PDB entry 5SWQ | X-ray diffraction, 2.00 A resolution | chains A and B of the 3 polymer chains in the assembly

== Chain A ==
Molecule: HLA class I histocompatibility antigen, A-2 alpha chain
Source organism: Homo sapiens
Reference sequence: P01892 (1A02_HUMAN); residues 1-276 here correspond to UniProt positions 25-300 (UniProt number = residue number + 24)
Sequence (276 residues; numbered 1 to 276; the number before each row is that of its first residue):
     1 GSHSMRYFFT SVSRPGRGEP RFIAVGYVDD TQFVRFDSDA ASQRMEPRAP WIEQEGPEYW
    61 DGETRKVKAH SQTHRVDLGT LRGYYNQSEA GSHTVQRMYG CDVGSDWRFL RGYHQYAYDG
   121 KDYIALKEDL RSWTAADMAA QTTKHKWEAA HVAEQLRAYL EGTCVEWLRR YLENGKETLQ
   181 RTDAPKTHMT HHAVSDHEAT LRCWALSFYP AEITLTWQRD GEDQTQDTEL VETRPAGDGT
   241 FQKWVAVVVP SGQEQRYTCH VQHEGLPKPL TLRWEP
Disordered / not traced: 276
Sequence notes: engineered mutation Val-245 (Ala269 in P01892)
Disulfides: Cys-101/Cys-164, Cys-203/Cys-259

== Chain B ==
Molecule: Beta-2-microglobulin
Source organism: Homo sapiens
Reference sequence: P61769 (B2MG_HUMAN); residues 1-99 here correspond to UniProt positions 21-119 (UniProt number = residue number + 20)
Sequence (99 residues; numbered 1 to 99; the number before each row is that of its first residue):
     1 IQRTPKIQVY SRHPAENGKS NFLNCYVSGF HPSDIEVDLL KNGERIEKVE HSDLSFSKDW
    61 SFYLLYYTEF TPTEKDEYAC RVNHVTLSQP KIVKWDRDM
Disulfides: Cys-25/Cys-80
UniProt features mapped onto this chain:
  - modified residue: Gln-2 (Pyrrolidone carboxylic acid)
  - glycosylation: Ile-1 (N-linked (Glc) (glycation) isoleucine), Lys-19 (N-linked (Glc) (glycation) lysine), Lys-41 (N-linked (Glc) (glycation) lysine), Lys-48 (N-linked (Glc) (glycation) lysine), Lys-58 (N-linked (Glc) (glycation) lysine), Lys-91 (N-linked (Glc) (glycation) lysine), Lys-94 (N-linked (Glc) (glycation) lysine)

== Chain A / chain B interface ==
Residue-residue contacts (52; chain A residue first):
  Phe-8(A) / Ser-55(B)
  Phe-8(A) / Phe-56(B)
  Phe-9(A) / Phe-56(B)
  Thr-10(A) / Phe-56(B)
  Thr-10(A) / Phe-62(B)
  Val-12(A) / Ser-33(B)
  Ile-23(A) / Leu-54(B)  hydrophobic
  Val-25(A) / Asp-53(B)
  Val-25(A) / Leu-54(B)
  Val-25(A) / Ser-55(B)
  Tyr-27(A) / Ser-55(B)
  Tyr-27(A) / Tyr-63(B)  hydrogen bond
  Gln-32(A) / Asp-53(B)  hydrogen bond
  Arg-35(A) / Asp-53(B)  salt bridge
  Arg-48(A) / Asp-53(B)  salt bridge
  Gln-96(A) / His-31(B)  hydrogen bond
  Gln-96(A) / Phe-56(B)
  Gln-96(A) / Trp-60(B)  hydrogen bond (side chain-backbone)
  Gln-96(A) / Phe-62(B)
  Arg-97(A) / Phe-56(B)
  Met-98(A) / Phe-56(B)  hydrophobic
  Met-98(A) / Lys-58(B)
  Gln-115(A) / Lys-58(B)
  Gln-115(A) / Trp-60(B)
  Tyr-116(A) / Trp-60(B)
  Ala-117(A) / Trp-60(B)  hydrophobic
  Asp-119(A) / Ile-1(B)
  Asp-119(A) / His-31(B)
  Gly-120(A) / Ile-1(B)
  Gly-120(A) / Arg-3(B)  hydrogen bond (backbone-side chain)
  Gly-120(A) / His-31(B)
  Asp-122(A) / Trp-60(B)  hydrogen bond
  Arg-202(A) / Asp-98(B)  hydrogen bond (side chain-backbone)
  Trp-204(A) / Asp-98(B)
  Trp-204(A) / Met-99(B)  hydrophobic
  Val-231(A) / Gln-8(B)
  Glu-232(A) / Gln-8(B)  hydrogen bond (backbone-side chain)
  Arg-234(A) / Gln-8(B)  hydrogen bond
  Arg-234(A) / Tyr-10(B)
  Arg-234(A) / Met-99(B)
  Pro-235(A) / Tyr-10(B)  hydrogen bond (backbone-side chain)
  Pro-235(A) / Asn-24(B)
  Pro-235(A) / Tyr-26(B)
  Pro-235(A) / Leu-65(B)  hydrophobic
  Ala-236(A) / Arg-12(B)  hydrogen bond (backbone-side chain)
  Ala-236(A) / Asn-24(B)  hydrogen bond (backbone-side chain)
  Gly-237(A) / Arg-12(B)
  Gly-237(A) / Leu-65(B)
  Gln-242(A) / Tyr-10(B)
  Gln-242(A) / Ser-11(B)  hydrogen bond (side chain-backbone)
  Gln-242(A) / Arg-12(B)  hydrogen bond (side chain-backbone)
  Trp-244(A) / Met-99(B)
Other interface residues (no listed pair), chain A (35 interface residues in all): Arg-6, Thr-94, Lys-121, Leu-206, Thr-233, Asp-238
Other interface residues (no listed pair), chain B (25 interface residues in all): Lys-6, His-13, Pro-14, Asp-59

== Overview ==
The interface between chain A and chain B involves 35 residues on one side and 25 on the other, with 14
hydrogen bonds and 2 salt bridges. Polar pairs include Arg-35(A)/Asp-53(B), Arg-48(A)/Asp-53(B) and
Tyr-27(A)/Tyr-63(B).
Here chain A is HLA class I histocompatibility antigen, A-2 alpha chain and chain B is Beta-2-microglobulin,
both from Homo sapiens. Entry 5SWQ (Crystal Structure of HLA-A*0201 in complex with NA231, an influenza
epitope) was determined by X-ray diffraction.
